Entry 4HN6 (X-ray diffraction, 2.55 A resolution); this record covers chains A and C of the 4 polymer chains in the assembly.

== Chain A ==
Protein: Glucocorticoid receptor
From: Homo sapiens
Reference sequence: P04150 (GCR_HUMAN); residue numbers follow UniProt; this construct covers 417-506
Amino-acid sequence (114 residues; each row starts with the number of its first residue):
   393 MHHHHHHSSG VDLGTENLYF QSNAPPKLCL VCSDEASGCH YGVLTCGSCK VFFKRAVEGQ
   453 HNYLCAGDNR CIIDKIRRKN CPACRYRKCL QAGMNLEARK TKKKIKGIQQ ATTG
Disordered / not traced: 393-418, 491-506
Construct notes: expression tag (393-416); engineered mutation Asp460 (Arg in P04150), Arg462 (Asp in P04150)
Ion coordination: Zn2+ site 1: Cys421, Cys424, Cys438, Cys441; Zn2+ site 2: Cys457, Cys463, Cys473, Cys476
Reported in the primary citation:
  - conformationally variable residues (side-chain flip): His453
  - mutagenesis - K442A: decreased binding to nGRE
  - mutagenesis - A458T: decreased binding to (+)GRE
  - mutagenesis - A458T: decreased binding to TSLP nGRE

== Chain C ==
Molecule: 16-nt DNA strand
Sequence (16 nucleotides; each row starts with the number of its first residue):
   857 CGCCTCCGGG AGAGCT

== Interface between chain A and chain C ==
Contacting residue pairs - 10 pairs, chain A then chain C:
  Gly430(A) - DC863(C)  phosphate contact
  Cys431(A) - DC863(C)  phosphate contact
  Cys431(A) - DG864(C)  phosphate contact
  His432(A) - DC863(C)  sugar contact
  His432(A) - DG864(C)  salt bridge to the phosphate
  Tyr433(A) - DG864(C)  hydrogen bond to the phosphate
  Tyr433(A) - DG865(C)  hydrogen bond to the phosphate
  Lys442(A) - DG864(C)  phosphate contact
  Lys442(A) - DG865(C)  hydrogen bond to the base
  Lys446(A) - DG865(C)  phosphate contact
Other interface residues (no listed pair), chain A (8 interface residues in all): Ser429, Ala490
Other interface residues (no listed pair), chain C (4 interface residues in all): DG866

== Overview ==
Chain A and chain C form an interface of 8 and 4 residues respectively, with 3 hydrogen bonds and 1 salt
bridge. Polar pairs include Lys442(A)-DG865(C), Tyr433(A)-DG864(C) and Tyr433(A)-DG865(C). Cys421(A),
Cys424(A), Cys438(A) and Cys441(A) coordinate Zn2+ site 1. From the paper: K442A of chain A reduces binding to
nGRE; conformational variability at His453(A).
Here chain A is Glucocorticoid receptor (Homo sapiens) and chain C is a 16-nt DNA strand. Entry 4HN6 (GR DNA
Binding Domain R460D/D462R - TSLP nGRE Complex) was determined by X-ray diffraction together with 4HN5 from
the same study.
